Entry 6CCV (X-ray diffraction, 3.05 A resolution); this record covers chains F and P of the 11 polymer chains in the assembly.

# Chain F
Name: RNA polymerase sigma factor SigA
From: Mycobacterium smegmatis (strain ATCC 700084 / mc(2)155)
UniProtKB: A0QW02 (A0QW02_MYCS2); residue numbers follow UniProt; this construct covers 1-466
Chain sequence (466 residues; each row starts with the number of its first residue):
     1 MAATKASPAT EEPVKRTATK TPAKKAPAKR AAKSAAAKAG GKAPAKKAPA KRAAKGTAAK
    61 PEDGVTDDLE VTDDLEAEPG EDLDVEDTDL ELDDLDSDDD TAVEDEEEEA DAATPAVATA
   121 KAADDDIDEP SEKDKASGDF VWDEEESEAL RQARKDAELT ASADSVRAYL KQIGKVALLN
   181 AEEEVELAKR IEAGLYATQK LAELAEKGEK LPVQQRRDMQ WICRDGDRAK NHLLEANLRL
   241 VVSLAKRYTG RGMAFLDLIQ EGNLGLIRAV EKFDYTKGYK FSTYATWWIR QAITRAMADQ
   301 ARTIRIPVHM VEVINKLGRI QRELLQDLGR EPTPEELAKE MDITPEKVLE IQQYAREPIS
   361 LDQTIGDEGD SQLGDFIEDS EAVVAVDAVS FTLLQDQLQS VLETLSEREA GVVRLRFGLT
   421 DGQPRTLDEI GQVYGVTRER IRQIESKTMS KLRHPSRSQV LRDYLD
Unresolved in the structure: 1-161

# Chain P
Molecule: 26-nt DNA strand
Sequence (26 nucleotides; row label = number of the first residue in the row):
     1 AGCACAATTT AACACTTTTG TCAAGC

# Chain F / chain P interface
Residue-residue contacts - 18 pairs, chain F then chain P:
  Gln291(F) - DA1(P)  base contact
  Arg295(F) - DG2(P)  base contact
  Glu312(F) - DG2(P)  base contact
  Glu312(F) - DC3(P)  base contact
  Lys316(F) - DG2(P)  phosphate contact
  Arg319(F) - DA1(P)  hydrogen bond to the phosphate
  Arg319(F) - DG2(P)  salt bridge to the phosphate
  Arg416(F) - DG20(P)  salt bridge to the phosphate
  Thr426(F) - DT19(P)  phosphate contact
  Thr426(F) - DG20(P)  phosphate contact
  Leu427(F) - DG20(P)  hydrogen bond to the phosphate
  Arg438(F) - DT19(P)  base contact
  Arg438(F) - DG20(P)  hydrogen bond to the base
  Arg438(F) - DT21(P)  base contact
  Glu439(F) - DT21(P)  base contact
  Glu439(F) - DC22(P)  hydrogen bond to the base
  Arg442(F) - DT21(P)  phosphate contact
  Arg442(F) - DC22(P)  salt bridge to the phosphate
Other interface residues (no listed pair), chain F (13 interface residues in all): Thr294, Asp428
Other interface residues (no listed pair), chain P (8 interface residues in all): DA23

# Summary
13 residues of chain F face 8 of chain P across their interface, with 4 hydrogen bonds and 3 salt bridges.
Among the polar pairs are Arg438(F)-DG20(P), Glu439(F)-DC22(P) and Arg319(F)-DA1(P).
Here chain F is RNA polymerase sigma factor SigA (Mycobacterium smegmatis (strain ATCC 700084 / mc(2)155)) and
chain P is a 26-nt DNA strand. Entry 6CCV (Crystal structure of a Mycobacterium smegmatis RNA polymerase
transcription initiation complex with inhibitor Rifampicin) was determined by X-ray diffraction, deposited
together with 6DCF and 6CCE.
